Entry 8YIV (X-ray diffraction, 2.10 A resolution); this record covers chains A and D of the 5 polymer chains in the assembly.

[Chain A]
Molecule: MHC class I antigen
Organism: Homo sapiens
Reference sequence: F6IQR9 (F6IQR9_HUMAN); residues 1-275 here correspond to UniProt positions 25-299 (UniProt number = residue number + 24)
Chain sequence (276 residues; each row starts with the number of its first residue; numbering starts at 0):
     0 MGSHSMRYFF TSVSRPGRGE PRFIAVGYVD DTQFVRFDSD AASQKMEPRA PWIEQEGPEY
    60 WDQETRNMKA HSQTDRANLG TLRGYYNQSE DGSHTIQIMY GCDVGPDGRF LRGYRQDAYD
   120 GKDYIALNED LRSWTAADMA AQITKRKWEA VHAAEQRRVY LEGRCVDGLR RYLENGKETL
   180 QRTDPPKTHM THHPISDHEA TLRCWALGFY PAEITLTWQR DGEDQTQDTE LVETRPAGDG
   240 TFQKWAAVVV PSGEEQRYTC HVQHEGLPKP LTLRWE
Unresolved in the structure: 0
Differences from the reference sequence: initiating methionine (0)
Disulfides: C101-C164, C203-C259

[Chain D]
Molecule: TCR alpha
Organism: Homo sapiens
Chain sequence (207 residues; numbered 0 to 206; the number before each row is that of its first residue; numbering starts at 0):
     0 MAQKVTQAQS SVSMPVRKAV TLNCLYETSW WSYYIFWYKQ LPSKEMIFLI RQGSDEQNAK
    60 SGRYSVNFKK AAKSVALTIS ALQLEDSAKY FCALGDTAGK STFGDGTTLT VKPNIQNPDP
   120 AVYQLRDSKS SDKSVCLFTD FDSQTNVSQS KDSDVYITDK CVLDMRSMDF KSNSAVAWSN
   180 KSDFACANAF NNSIIPEDTF FPSPESS
Unresolved in the structure: 0, 203-206
Disulfides: C23-C91, C135-C185

[Chain A / chain D interface]
Residue-residue contacts (21):
  E55(A) - W30(D)  hydrogen bond
  E58(A) - Q2(D)
  E58(A) - S28(D)  hydrogen bond
  E58(A) - W29(D)  hydrogen bond
  Y59(A) - W30(D)  hydrophobic
  Q62(A) - D95(D)
  Q62(A) - T96(D)  hydrogen bond
  R65(A) - D95(D)  salt bridge
  R65(A) - A97(D)
  N66(A) - T96(D)  hydrogen bond (side chain-backbone)
  N66(A) - A97(D)
  G162(A) - D54(D)
  R163(A) - S31(D)
  R163(A) - Y33(D)  hydrogen bond
  R163(A) - D54(D)
  R163(A) - T96(D)
  D166(A) - W30(D)
  D166(A) - D54(D)
  G167(A) - W30(D)
  R170(A) - W30(D)
  Y171(A) - W30(D)
Other interface residues (no listed pair), chain A (13 interface residues in all): E63
Other interface residues (no listed pair), chain D (11 interface residues in all): K99
The authors on this interface:
  - pairs named by the authors: R170(A)-W30(D) (hydrogen bond)
  - interface residues, chain A: Q62(A), R65(A), N66(A)
  - hot spots on chain A (mutagenesis) - R65A, R163A: decreased binding to N17.1.2 (from molecular simulation)
  - interface residues, chain D: D95(D), T96(D)

[Summary]
The interface between chain A and chain D involves 13 residues on one side and 11 on the other, with 6
hydrogen bonds and 1 salt bridge. Polar pairs include R65(A)-D95(D), E55(A)-W30(D) and E58(A)-S28(D). The
paper describes a hydrogen bond between R170(A) and W30(D). From the paper: R65A and R163A of chain A reduce
binding to N17.1.2; interface residues Q62(A), R65(A) and D95(D) among others.
Here chain A is MHC class I antigen and chain D is TCR alpha, both from Homo sapiens. Entry 8YIV (N17.1.2
recognition of NRAS neoantigens) was determined by X-ray diffraction, deposited together with 8YJ2 and 8YJ3.
